PDB entry 8DFC | electron microscopy, 2.48 A resolution | chains D and E of the 6 polymer chains in the assembly

[Chain D]
Name: Nitrogenase molybdenum-iron protein beta chain
Source organism: Azotobacter vinelandii
Notes: EC 1.18.6.1
UniProtKB: P07329 (NIFK_AZOVI); residues 1-523 here = UniProt positions 1-523
Chain sequence (523 residues; numbered 1 to 523; the number before each row is that of its first residue):
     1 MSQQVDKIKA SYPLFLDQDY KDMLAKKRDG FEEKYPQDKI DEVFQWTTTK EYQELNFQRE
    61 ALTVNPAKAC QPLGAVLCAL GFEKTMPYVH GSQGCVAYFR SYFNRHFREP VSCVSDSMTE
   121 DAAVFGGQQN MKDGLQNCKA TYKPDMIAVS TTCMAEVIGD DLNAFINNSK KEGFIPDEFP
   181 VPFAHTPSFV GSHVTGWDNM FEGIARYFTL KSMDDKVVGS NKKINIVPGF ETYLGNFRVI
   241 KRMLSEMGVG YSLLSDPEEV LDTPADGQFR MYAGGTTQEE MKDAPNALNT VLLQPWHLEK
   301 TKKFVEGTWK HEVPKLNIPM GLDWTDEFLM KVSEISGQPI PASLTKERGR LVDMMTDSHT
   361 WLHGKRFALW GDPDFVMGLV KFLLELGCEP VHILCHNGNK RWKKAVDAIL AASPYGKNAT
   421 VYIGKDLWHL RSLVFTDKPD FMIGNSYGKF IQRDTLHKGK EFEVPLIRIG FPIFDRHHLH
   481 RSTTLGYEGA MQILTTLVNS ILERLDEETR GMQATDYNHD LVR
Disordered / not traced: 1
Bound ions: fe(8)-S(7) cluster Fe: Cys70, Cys95, Cys153 (shared with 3 residues of chain C); Fe ion site 1: Arg108, Glu109 (shared with 2 residues of chain B); Fe ion site 2: Asp353, Asp357 (shared with 1 residue of chain B)
Ligand contacts: fe(8)-S(7) cluster (CLF): Cys70, Pro72, Ser92, Gly94, Cys95, Tyr98, Phe99, Thr152, Cys153, Ser188
UniProt features mapped onto this chain:
  - binding site ([8Fe-7S] cluster): Cys70, Cys95, Cys153, Ser188

[Chain E]
Name: Nitrogenase iron protein 1
Source organism: Azotobacter vinelandii
Notes: EC 1.18.6.1
UniProtKB: P00459 (NIFH1_AZOVI); residues 0-289 here correspond to UniProt positions 1-290 (UniProt number = residue number + 1)
Chain sequence (290 residues; numbered 0 to 289; the number before each row is that of its first residue; numbering starts at 0):
     0 MAMRQCAIYG KGGIGKSTTT QNLVAALAEM GKKVMIVGCD PKADSTRLIL HSKAQNTIME
    60 MAAEAGTVED LELEDVLKAG YGGVKCVESG GPEPGVGCAG RGVITAINFL EEEGAYEDDL
   120 DFVFYDVLGD VVCGGFAMPI RENKAQEIYI VCSGEMMAMY AANNISKGIV KYANSGSVRL
   180 GGLICNSRNT DREDELIIAL ANKLGTQMIH FVPRDNVVQR AEIRRMTVIE YDPKAKQADE
   240 YRALARKVVD NKLLVIPNPI TMDELEELLM EFGIMEVEDE SIVGKTAEEV
Disordered / not traced: 0, 275-289
Bound ions: 4Fe-4S cluster Fe: Cys97, Cys132 (shared with 2 residues of chain F)
Ligand contacts:
  - ADP (adenosine-5'-diphosphate), molecule 1: Lys10, Gly11, Gly12, Ile13, Gly14, Lys15, Ser16, Thr17, Asp43, Asn185, Val211, Pro212, Arg213, Asp214, Val217, Gln218, Glu221, Gln236
  - ADP, molecule 2: Lys10, Glu154, Met155, Met156
  - tetrafluoroaluminate (ALF): Lys10, Gly11, Gly12, Lys15, Ser16, Asp39, Lys41, Asp43, Leu127, Gly128
  - 4Fe-4S cluster (SF4): Cys97, Ala98, Gly99, Val131, Cys132
UniProt features mapped onto this chain:
  - binding site (ATP): Gly9 to Ser16
  - binding site ([4Fe-4S] cluster): Cys97, Cys132
  - modified residue: Arg100 (ADP-ribosylarginine)

[How chain D and chain E interact]
Contacting residue pairs - 20 pairs, chain D then chain E:
  Gln128(D) with Lys170(E)
  Glu156(D) with Arg100(E), salt bridge
  Ile158(D) with Gly133(E), hydrogen bond (backbone-backbone)
  Gly159(D) with Ile103(E); Gly133(E); Arg140(E), hydrogen bond (backbone-side chain)
  Asp160(D) with Arg140(E)
  Asp161(D) with Arg140(E), salt bridge; Tyr171(E)
  Asn163(D) with Glu141(E), hydrogen bond
  Ala164(D) with Ser174(E)
  Asn167(D) with Glu141(E), hydrogen bond; Ser174(E), hydrogen bond (side chain-backbone)
  Asn168(D) with Lys170(E), hydrogen bond (side chain-backbone); Ser174(E)
  Lys171(D) with Asn173(E), hydrogen bond (side chain-backbone); Ser174(E)
  Phe189(D) with Arg100(E)
  Lys303(D) with Glu111(E)
  Arg401(D) with Glu68(E), salt bridge
Other interface residues (no listed pair), chain D (16 interface residues in all): Val157, Pro187
Other interface residues (no listed pair), chain E (14 interface residues in all): Cys97, Cys132, Gly134

[Overview]
The interface between chain D and chain E involves 16 residues on one side and 14 on the other; the contacts
include 7 hydrogen bonds and 3 salt bridges. Polar pairs include Glu156(D)-Arg100(E), Asp161(D)-Arg140(E) and
Arg401(D)-Glu68(E). Chain D binds fe(8)-S(7) cluster.
Chain D is Nitrogenase molybdenum-iron protein beta chain and chain E is Nitrogenase iron protein 1, both from
Azotobacter vinelandii; the structure, CryoEM structure of the 1:1 ADP-tetrafluoroaluminate stabilized
nitrogenase complex from Azotobacter vinelandii, was determined by electron microscopy together with 8TC3,
8DFD and 8DBY from the same study.
